PDB entry 7C3E | X-ray diffraction, 2.18 A resolution | chains A and B

Chain A (and B):
Name: AofleA
From: Arthrobotrys oligospora (strain ATCC 24927 / CBS 115.81 / DSM 1491)
Notes: chain B of this document is another copy of the same molecule, construct and numbering; everything in this record applies to it too
UniProt: G1XA82 (G1XA82_ARTOA); residue numbers follow UniProt; this construct covers 2-343
Chain sequence (355 residues; row label = number of the first residue in the row; numbering starts at 0):
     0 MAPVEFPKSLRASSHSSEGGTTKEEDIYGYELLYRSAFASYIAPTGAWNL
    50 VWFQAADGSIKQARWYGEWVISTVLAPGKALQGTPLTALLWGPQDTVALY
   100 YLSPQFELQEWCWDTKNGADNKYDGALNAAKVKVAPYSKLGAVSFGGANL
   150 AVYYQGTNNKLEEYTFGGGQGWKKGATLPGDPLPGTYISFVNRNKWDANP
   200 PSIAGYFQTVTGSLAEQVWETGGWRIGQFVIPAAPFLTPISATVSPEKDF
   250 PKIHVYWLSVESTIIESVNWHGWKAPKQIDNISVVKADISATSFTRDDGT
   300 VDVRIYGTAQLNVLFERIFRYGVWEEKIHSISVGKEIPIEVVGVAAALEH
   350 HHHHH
Not modelled in the structure: 0-1, 347-354 (chain B: 0-1, 346-354)
Construct notes: initiating methionine (0); expression tag (1, 344-354); engineered mutation Ala97 (Arg in G1XA82), Ala150 (Arg in G1XA82), Ala203 (Arg in G1XA82)

How chain A and chain B interact:
Residue-residue contacts - 68 pairs, chain A then chain B:
  Pro2(A) with Thr210(B); Gly211(B); Pro231(B); Ala232(B); Ala233(B)
  Val3(A) with Thr210(B); Gly211(B); Ala233(B); Phe235(B), hydrophobic
  Glu4(A) with Ala232(B); Ala233(B), hydrogen bond (backbone-backbone); Pro234(B); Val259(B)
  Phe5(A) with Val259(B)
  Tyr27(A) with Leu182(B), hydrophobic; Pro183(B), hydrogen bond (side chain-backbone); Phe235(B), hydrophobic
  Tyr29(A) with Tyr136(B); Asn158(B); Pro183(B), hydrophobic
  Tyr33(A) with Phe235(B), hydrophobic
  Arg34(A) with Arg34(B)
  Ala55(A) with Pro135(B); Tyr136(B), hydrophobic
  Asp56(A) with Phe105(B); Pro135(B)
  Leu80(A) with Gln81(B)
  Gln81(A) with Leu80(B); Gln81(B); Phe105(B)
  Phe105(A) with Asp56(B); Gln81(B)
  Pro135(A) with Ala55(B); Asp56(B)
  Tyr136(A) with Tyr29(B)
  Asn158(A) with Tyr29(B)
  Leu182(A) with Tyr27(B), hydrophobic; Ile338(B), hydrophobic
  Pro183(A) with Tyr27(B), hydrogen bond (backbone-side chain); Tyr29(B), hydrophobic; Ile336(B)
  Val209(A) with Ile338(B)
  Thr210(A) with Pro2(B); Val3(B)
  Gly211(A) with Pro2(B); Val3(B)
  Pro231(A) with Pro2(B)
  Ala232(A) with Pro2(B); Glu4(B)
  Ala233(A) with Pro2(B); Val3(B); Glu4(B), hydrogen bond (backbone-backbone)
  Pro234(A) with Glu4(B)
  Phe235(A) with Val3(B), hydrophobic; Tyr27(B), hydrophobic; Tyr33(B), hydrophobic; Leu310(B)
  Val259(A) with Glu4(B); Phe5(B); Ala345(B)
  Glu260(A) with Ala344(B); Ala345(B)
  Leu310(A) with Phe235(B)
  Ile336(A) with Pro183(B)
  Ile338(A) with Leu182(B), hydrophobic; Val209(B); Thr210(B)
  Ala345(A) with Glu260(B)
Other interface residues (no listed pair), chain A (43 interface residues in all): Pro6, Gly57, Gly184, Gln207, Ser212, Leu236, Lys285, Glu339, Val343, Ala344, Ala346
Other interface residues (no listed pair), chain B (40 interface residues in all): Pro6, Gly184, Gln207, Ser212, Leu236, Lys285, Val343

In short:
43 residues of chain A and 40 residues of chain B are in contact; the contacts include 4 hydrogen bonds. Among
the polar pairs are Tyr27(A)-Pro183(B) and Glu4(A)-Ala233(B).
Chain A and chain B are both AofleA (Arthrobotrys oligospora (strain ATCC 24927 / CBS 115.81 / DSM 1491)); the
structure, Crystal structure of R97A/R150A/R203A mutant of AofleA from Arthrobotrys oligospora, was determined
by X-ray diffraction (same publication as 7C37, 7C38, 7C39, 7C3C and 7C3D).
